Entry 6WWG (electron microscopy, 2.90 A resolution); this record covers chains K and N of the 6 polymer chains in the assembly.

# Chain K
Protein: Kinesin-like protein KIF14
Organism: Mus musculus
UniProtKB: L0N7N1 (KIF14_MOUSE); residue numbers follow UniProt; this construct covers 391-772
Sequence (390 residues; row label = number of the first residue in the row; note: 390 numbers in that range are skipped by the numbering (no residue carries them; nothing is unmodelled there); numbers below 1 keep their minus sign (Gly-7 is residue -7)):
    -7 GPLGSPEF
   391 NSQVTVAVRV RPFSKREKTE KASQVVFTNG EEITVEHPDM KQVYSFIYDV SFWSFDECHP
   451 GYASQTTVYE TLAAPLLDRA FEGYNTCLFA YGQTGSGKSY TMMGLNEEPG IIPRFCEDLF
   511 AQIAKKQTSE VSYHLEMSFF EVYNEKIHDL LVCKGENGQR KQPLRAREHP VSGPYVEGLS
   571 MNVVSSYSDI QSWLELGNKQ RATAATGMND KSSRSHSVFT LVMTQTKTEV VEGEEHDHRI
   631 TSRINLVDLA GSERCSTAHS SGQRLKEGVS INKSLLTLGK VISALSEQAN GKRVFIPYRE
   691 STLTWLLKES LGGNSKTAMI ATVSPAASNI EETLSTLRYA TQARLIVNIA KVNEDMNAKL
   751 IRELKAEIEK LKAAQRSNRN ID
Not modelled in the structure: -7 to -2, 756-772
Sequence notes: expression tag (-7 to 0)
Ion coordination: Mg2+: Ser489, Ser603 (together with ADP)
Residues lining bound ligands:
  - ADP (adenosine-5'-diphosphate): Arg399, Arg401, Pro402, Ser444, Gln483, Thr484, Gly485, Ser486, Gly487, Lys488, Ser489, Tyr490, Leu495, Asn599, Lys601, Ser603
  - aluminium fluoride (AF3): Gln483, Thr484, Gly485, Lys488, Ser489, Asn599, Ser602, Ser603, Leu639, Ala640, Gly641
UniProt features mapped onto this chain:
  - binding site (ATP): Gly482 to Ser489

# Chain N
Protein: Kinesin-like protein KIF14
Organism: Mus musculus
UniProtKB: L0N7N1 (KIF14_MOUSE); residue numbers follow UniProt; this construct covers 391-772
Sequence (390 residues; each row starts with the number of its first residue):
   383 GPLGSPEFNS QVTVAVRVRP FSKREKTEKA SQVVFTNGEE ITVEHPDMKQ VYSFIYDVSF
   443 WSFDECHPGY ASQTTVYETL AAPLLDRAFE GYNTCLFAYG QTGSGKSYTM MGLNEEPGII
   503 PRFCEDLFAQ IAKKQTSEVS YHLEMSFFEV YNEKIHDLLV CKGENGQRKQ PLRAREHPVS
   563 GPYVEGLSMN VVSSYSDIQS WLELGNKQRA TAATGMNDKS SRSHSVFTLV MTQTKTEVVE
   623 GEEHDHRITS RINLVDLAGS ERCSTAHSSG QRLKEGVSIN KSLLTLGKVI SALSEQANGK
   683 RVFIPYREST LTWLLKESLG GNSKTAMIAT VSPAASNIEE TLSTLRYATQ ARLIVNIAKV
   743 NEDMNAKLIR ELKAEIEKLK AAQRSNRNID
Not modelled in the structure: 383-390, 756-772
Sequence notes: expression tag (383-390)
Residues lining bound ligands: ADP (adenosine-5'-diphosphate): Arg399, Val400, Arg401, Pro402, Ser444, Gln483, Thr484, Gly485, Ser486, Gly487, Lys488, Ser489, Tyr490, Leu495
UniProt features mapped onto this chain:
  - binding site (ATP): Gly482 to Ser489

# How chain K and chain N interact
Pairs across the interface (7; chain K residue first):
  Met746(K) with Asn747(N)
  Lys749(K) with Asn747(N); Leu750(N)
  Leu750(K) with Asn747(N); Ala748(N)
  Glu753(K) with Glu753(N); Leu754(N)
Also at the interface, not in a pair above, chain K (5 interface residues in all): Ala748
Also at the interface, not in a pair above, chain N (6 interface residues in all): Lys749

# Overview
Chain K and chain N form an interface of 5 and 6 residues respectively. Ligands of chain K: aluminium fluoride
and ADP. Chain N binds ADP. UniProt lists 8 ATP-binding residues on chain K; 8 ATP-binding residues on chain
N.
Both chains are Kinesin-like protein KIF14 (Mus musculus). Entry 6WWG (KIF14[391-772] dimer two-heads-bound
state - ADP-AlFx in complex with a microtubule) was determined by electron microscopy, deposited together with
6WWE, 6WWF, 6WWH, 6WWI, 6WWJ, 6WWK and 13 further entries.
